Entry 9ES8 (electron microscopy, 2.24 A resolution); this record covers chains A and D of the 18 polymer chains in the assembly.

Chain A:
Molecule: Cytochrome b6
Source organism: Spinacia oleracea
Reference sequence: P00165 (CYB6_SPIOL); residue numbers follow UniProt; this construct covers 1-215
Chain sequence (215 residues; row label = number of the first residue in the row):
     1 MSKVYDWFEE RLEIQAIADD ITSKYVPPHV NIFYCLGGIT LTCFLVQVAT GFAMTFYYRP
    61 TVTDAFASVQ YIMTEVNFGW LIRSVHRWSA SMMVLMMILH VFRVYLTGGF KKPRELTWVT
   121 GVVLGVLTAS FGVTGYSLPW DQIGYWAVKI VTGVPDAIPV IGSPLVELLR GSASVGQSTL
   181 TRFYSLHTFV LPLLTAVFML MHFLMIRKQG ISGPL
Not modelled in the structure: 1
Covalently attached groups: heme c (HEC) linked to Cys35
Ion coordination: heme Fe site 1: His86, His187; heme Fe site 2: His100, His202
Ligand contacts:
  - Decylplastoquinone (A1H65): Lys24, Tyr25, Val26, Arg207
  - beta-carotene (BCR): Ile32, Phe33, Ile39, Met96, Leu99
  - chlorophyll a (CLA): Met97, Ile98, Val101, Phe102, Tyr105, Gly125, Val126, Ala129, Ser130, Val133, Thr134, Phe183
  - heme c (HEC): Val30, Asn31, Tyr34, Gly38, Leu41, Thr42, Phe203, Ile206, Arg207, Gly210, Ile211
  - heme (HEM), molecule 1: Tyr34, Gly37, Gly38, Thr40, Leu41, Met97, His100, Val101, Arg103, Val104, Gly109, Phe110, Arg114, Thr117, Trp118, Gly121, Val122, Leu124, Met199, His202, Phe203, Ile206, Gly210, Ile211, Ser212
  - heme (HEM), molecule 2: Phe44, Gln47, Val48, Gly51, Phe52, Met54, Thr55, Tyr58, Val69, Arg83, His86, Arg87, Ala90, Met93, Thr128, Phe131, Gly132, Gly135, Leu138, Pro139, Tyr184, His187, Thr188, Pro192
Reported in the primary citation:
  - binding site for Decylplastoquinone: Val26, Arg207
  - catalytic residues: Asp20, Arg207 (proposed by the authors, not directly observed)
  - contacts within the chain: Asp20-Arg207 (proposed by the authors, not directly observed)

Chain D:
Molecule: Cytochrome b6-f complex iron-sulfur subunit, chloroplastic
Source organism: Spinacia oleracea
Notes: EC 7.1.1.6
Reference sequence: P08980 (UCRIA_SPIOL); residues -50 to 179 here correspond to UniProt positions 1-230 (UniProt number = residue number + 51)
Chain sequence (230 residues; each row starts with the number of its first residue; numbers below 1 keep their minus sign (Met-50 is residue -50)):
   -50 MASFTLSSAT PSQLCSSKNG MFAPSLALAK AGRVNVLISK ERIRGMKLTC QATSIPADNV
    10 PDMQKRETLN LLLLGALSLP TGYMLLPYAS FFVPPGGGAG TGGTIAKDAL GNDVIAAEWL
    70 KTHAPGDRTL TQGLKGDPTY LVVESDKTLA TFGINAVCTH LGCVVPFNAA ENKFICPCHG
   130 SQYNNQGRVV RGPAPLSLAL AHCDVDDGKV VFVPWTETDF RTGEAPWWSA
Not modelled in the structure: -50 to 7, 46-51
Disulfides: Cys112-Cys127
Ion coordination: 2Fe-2S cluster Fe: Cys107, His109, Cys125, His128
Ligand contacts: 2Fe-2S cluster (FES): Cys107, His109, Leu110, Gly111, Cys112, Cys125, Cys127, His128, Gly129, Ser130
UniProt features mapped onto this chain:
  - binding site ([2Fe-2S] cluster): Cys107, His109, Cys125, His128

How chain A and chain D interact:
Contacting residue pairs - 12 pairs, chain A then chain D:
  Ala49(A) with Tyr37(D), hydrogen bond (backbone-side chain)
  Phe52(A) with Tyr37(D)
  Ala53(A) with Phe40(D)
  Tyr57(A) with Phe40(D), hydrogen bond (side chain-backbone)
  Tyr71(A) with Pro44(D)
  Val76(A) with Phe40(D), hydrophobic
  Asn77(A) with Ser39(D); Phe40(D); Val42(D)
  Phe78(A) with Pro36(D)
  Gly79(A) with Phe40(D)
  Ile82(A) with Phe40(D), hydrophobic
Also at the interface, not in a pair above, chain A (12 interface residues in all): Phe56, Glu75
Also at the interface, not in a pair above, chain D (8 interface residues in all): Phe41, Pro43

Overview:
12 residues of chain A face 8 of chain D across their interface, with 2 hydrogen bonds. Polar pairs include
Ala49(A)-Tyr37(D) and Tyr57(A)-Phe40(D). Chain A binds heme, Decylplastoquinone, chlorophyll a and
beta-carotene. Bound to chain D: 2Fe-2S cluster. From the paper: catalytic residues Asp20(A) and Arg207(A); a
binding site for Decylplastoquinone at Val26(A) and Arg207(A).
Here chain A is Cytochrome b6 and chain D is Cytochrome b6-f complex iron-sulfur subunit, chloroplastic, both
from Spinacia oleracea. Entry 9ES8 (Cryo-EM structure of Spinacia oleracea cytochrome b6f with
decylplastoquinone bound at plastoquionol reduction site) was determined by electron microscopy together with
9ES7 and 9ES9 from the same study.
